2BBF - chain A; structure by X-ray diffraction, 1.70 A resolution.

== Chain A ==
Protein: tRNA guanine transglycosylase
Organism: Zymomonas mobilis
Notes: EC 2.4.2.29
Chain sequence (386 residues; numbered 1 to 386; the number before each row is that of its first residue):
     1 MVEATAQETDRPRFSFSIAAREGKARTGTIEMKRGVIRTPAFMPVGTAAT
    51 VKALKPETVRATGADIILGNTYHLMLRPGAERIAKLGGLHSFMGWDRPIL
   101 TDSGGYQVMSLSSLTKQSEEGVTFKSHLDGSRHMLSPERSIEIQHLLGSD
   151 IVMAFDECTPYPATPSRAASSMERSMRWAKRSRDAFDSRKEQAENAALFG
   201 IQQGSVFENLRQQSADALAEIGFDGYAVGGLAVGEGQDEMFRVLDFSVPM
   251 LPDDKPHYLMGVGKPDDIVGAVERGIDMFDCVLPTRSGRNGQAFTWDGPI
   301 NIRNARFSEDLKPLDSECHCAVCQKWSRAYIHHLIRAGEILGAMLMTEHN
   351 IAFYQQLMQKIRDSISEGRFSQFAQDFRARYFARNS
Disordered / not traced: 1-10, 112-114, 129-130, 383-386
Construct notes: initiating methionine (1)
Ion coordination: Zn2+: C318, C320, C323, H349
Ligand contacts: 6-amino-3 (344; 6-amino-3,7-dihydro-imidazo[4,5-g]quinazolin-8-one): D102, S103, G105, Y106, D156, C158, I201, Q203, G229, G230, L231, A232, V233, M260, G261

== In short ==
Chain A binds 6-amino-3. C318, C320, C323 and H349 form the Zn2+ site.
Chain A is tRNA guanine transglycosylase (Zymomonas mobilis); the structure, Crystal structure of tRNA-guanine
transglycosylase (TGT) from Zymomonas mobilis in complex with
6-amino-3,7-dihydro-imidazo[4,5-g]quinazolin-8-one, was determined by X-ray diffraction together with 1Y5V,
1Y5W and 1Y5X from the same study.
